Entry 6SUW (X-ray diffraction, 2.66 A resolution); this record covers chains A and J of the 10 polymer chains in the assembly.

[Chain A (and J)]
Name: Uncharacterized protein
Source organism: Rhodospirillum rubrum (strain ATCC 11170 / ATH 1.1.1 / DSM 467 / LMG 4362 / NCIB 8255 / S1)
Notes: chain J of this document is another copy of the same molecule, construct and numbering; everything in this record applies to it too
Reference sequence: Q2RVS1 (Q2RVS1_RHORT); numbering as in UniProt (aligned over 1-96)
Sequence (116 residues; each row starts with the number of its first residue):
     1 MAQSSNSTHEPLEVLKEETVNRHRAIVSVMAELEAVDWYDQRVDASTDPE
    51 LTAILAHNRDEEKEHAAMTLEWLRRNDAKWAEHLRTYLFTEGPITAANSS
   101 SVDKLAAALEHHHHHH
Disordered / not traced: 1-6, 98-116 (chain J: 1-6, 97-116)
Construct notes: engineered mutation A31 (Glu in Q2RVS1); expression tag (97-116)
UniProt features mapped onto this chain:
  - binding site (Fe cation): E32, E62, H65
  - binding site (Ca(2+)): E34
  - mutagenesis: E32 (E32A: Forms decamers in the absence of Fe(2+), no bound metal ions, 40% ferroxidase activity), E34 (E34A: Altered oligomeric state in solution (decamers and dimers), no metal ligand at this site. Increased ferroxidase activity, alone and encapsulated), W38 (W38A/G: Less stable oligomerization, cannot obtain crystals. Increased ferroxidase activity, alone and encapsulated), E62 (E62A: Forms decamers in the absence of Fe(2+), binds 1 Ca(2+) via E-34, loss of ferroxidase activity), H65 (H65A: No longer forms decamers in solution, a minor dimeric form is observed, binds 3 Ca(2+), 55% ferroxidase activity)
Bound ions: Fe ion site 1: E32, E62, H65 (shared with E62(J) of chain J); Ca2+ site 1: E61 (shared with E64(J) of chain J); Fe ion site 2: E62 (shared with E32(J), E62(J), H65(J) of chain J); Ca2+ site 2: E64 (shared with E61(J) of chain J)
What the authors report for this chain:
  - conformationally variable residues (side-chain flip): W38
  - mutagenesis - E31A (5-fold), W38A (5-fold): increased catalytic activity on Fe(II)
  - mutagenesis - E31A: unchanged stability
  - mutagenesis - W38G: decreased stability
  - mutagenesis - E31A: unchanged binding to Zn(II)
  - mutagenesis - E31A/E34A: increased catalytic activity
  - mutagenesis - E31A/E34A: abolished binding to zinc

[Interface between chain A and chain J]
Residue-residue contacts - 55 pairs, chain A then chain J:
  E17(A) with T47(J)
  N21(A) with S46(J); T47(J), hydrogen bond; D48(J); L51(J)
  R24(A) with A45(J), hydrogen bond (side chain-backbone); S46(J)
  A25(A) with L51(J), hydrophobic
  V27(A) with R42(J)
  S28(A) with Y39(J); R42(J), hydrogen bond; L55(J)
  A31(A) with W38(J), hydrophobic
  E32(A) with Y39(J), hydrogen bond; E62(J)
  Y39(A) with S28(J); E32(J), hydrogen bond
  R42(A) with V27(J); S28(J), hydrogen bond
  A45(A) with R24(J), hydrogen bond (backbone-side chain)
  S46(A) with N21(J); R24(J)
  T47(A) with E17(J); N21(J), hydrogen bond
  D48(A) with N21(J); W72(J), hydrogen bond
  L51(A) with N21(J); A25(J), hydrophobic; W72(J)
  I54(A) with M68(J); T69(J); W72(J), hydrophobic
  L55(A) with S28(J)
  H57(A) with M68(J)
  N58(A) with H65(J); M68(J); T69(J), hydrogen bond
  E61(A) with E61(J); H65(J), salt bridge
  E62(A) with E32(J); E62(J); H65(J), salt bridge
  H65(A) with N58(J); E61(J), salt bridge; E62(J), salt bridge; H65(J)
  M68(A) with I54(J); H57(J); N58(J)
  T69(A) with I54(J); N58(J)
  W72(A) with D48(J); L51(J); I54(J), hydrophobic
  N76(A) with D48(J)
Other interface residues (no listed pair), chain A (29 interface residues in all): W38, E50, E64
Other interface residues (no listed pair), chain J (29 interface residues in all): A31, E50, E64, N76

[Summary]
Chain A and chain J each contribute 29 residues to their interface, with 10 hydrogen bonds and 4 salt bridges.
Among the polar pairs are E61(A)-H65(J), E62(A)-H65(J) and N21(A)-T47(J). From the paper: E31A and W38A of
chain A increase catalytic activity on Fe(II); conformational variability at W38(A); 4 substitutions were
tested in all.
Both chains are Uncharacterized protein (Rhodospirillum rubrum (strain ATCC 11170 / ATH 1.1.1 / DSM 467 / LMG
4362 / NCIB 8255 / S1)). Entry 6SUW (Crystal structure of Rhodospirillum rubrum Rru_A0973 E31A variant) was
determined by X-ray diffraction (same publication as 6SV1).
